PDB entry 7EA5 | electron microscopy, 3.30 A resolution | chains E and J of the 11 polymer chains in the assembly

[Chain E]
Protein: Histone H3
Organism: Xenopus laevis
Reference sequence: A0A310TTQ1 (A0A310TTQ1_XENLA); residues 34-134 here correspond to UniProt positions 35-135 (UniProt number = residue number + 1)
Amino-acid sequence (101 residues; each row starts with the number of its first residue):
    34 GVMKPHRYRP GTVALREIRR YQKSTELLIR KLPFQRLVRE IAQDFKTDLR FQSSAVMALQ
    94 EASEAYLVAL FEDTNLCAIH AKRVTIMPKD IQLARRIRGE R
Unresolved in the structure: 34-37
Construct notes: engineered mutation Met36 (Lys37 in A0A310TTQ1)
What the authors report for this chain:
  - mutagenesis - R49E/R52E: abolished catalytic activity with Histone-lysine N-methyltransferase, H3 lysine-36 specific

[Chain J]
Molecule: 601-DNA
Sequence (145 nucleotides; row label = number of the first residue in the row):
     2 TCGGATGTAT ATATCTGACA CGTGCCTGGA GACTAGGGAG TAATCCCCTT GGCGGTTAAA
    62 ACGCGGGGGA CAGCGCGTAC GTGCGTTTAA GCGGTGCTAG AGCTGTCTAC GACCAATTGA
   122 GCGGCCTCGG CACCGGGATT CTCGA

[How chain E and chain J interact]
Residue-residue contacts (19):
  Arg40(E) - DG66(J)  base contact
  Arg40(E) - DC144(J)  sugar contact
  Tyr41(E) - DT143(J)  phosphate contact
  Tyr41(E) - DC144(J)  phosphate contact
  Arg42(E) - DC144(J)  hydrogen bond to the phosphate
  Thr45(E) - DC144(J)  phosphate contact
  Arg63(E) - DA60(J)  salt bridge to the phosphate
  Arg72(E) - DT51(J)  salt bridge to the phosphate
  Arg83(E) - DT50(J)  hydrogen bond to the phosphate
  Arg83(E) - DT51(J)  sugar contact
  Phe84(E) - DT50(J)  phosphate contact
  Phe84(E) - DT51(J)  hydrogen bond to the phosphate
  Gln85(E) - DT50(J)  phosphate contact
  Arg116(E) - DA71(J)  phosphate contact
  Arg116(E) - DC72(J)  phosphate contact
  Val117(E) - DA71(J)  hydrogen bond to the phosphate
  Thr118(E) - DA71(J)  hydrogen bond to the phosphate
  Met120(E) - DA71(J)  phosphate contact
  Met120(E) - DC72(J)  phosphate contact
Also at the interface, not in a pair above, chain E (17 interface residues in all): His39, Pro43, Ser86, Lys115
Also at the interface, not in a pair above, chain J (11 interface residues in all): DA61, DG69, DG70

[Summary]
Chain E and chain J form an interface of 17 and 11 residues respectively; the contacts include 5 hydrogen
bonds and 2 salt bridges. Polar pairs include Arg42(E)-DC144(J), Arg83(E)-DT50(J) and Phe84(E)-DT51(J). The
paper reports that R49E/R52E of chain E abolish catalytic activity with Histone-lysine N-methyltransferase, H3
lysine-36 specific.
Here chain E is Histone H3 (Xenopus laevis) and chain J is 601-DNA. Entry 7EA5 (Yeast Set2 bound to a
nucleosome containing oncohistone mutations) was determined by electron microscopy, deposited together with
7EA8.
